Entry 1OX0 (X-ray diffraction, 1.30 A resolution); this record covers chain A.

# Chain A
Name: Beta ketoacyl-acyl carrier protein synthase
Organism: Streptococcus pneumoniae
Notes: EC 2.3.1.41
Reference sequence: Q9FBC2 (Q9FBC2_STRPN); residues 1-411 here correspond to UniProt positions 4-414 (UniProt number = residue number + 3)
Sequence (430 residues; numbered -19 to 411; 1 number in that range is skipped by the numbering (no residue carries it; nothing is unmodelled there); the number before each row is that of its first residue; numbers below 1 keep their minus sign (Gly-19 is residue -19)):
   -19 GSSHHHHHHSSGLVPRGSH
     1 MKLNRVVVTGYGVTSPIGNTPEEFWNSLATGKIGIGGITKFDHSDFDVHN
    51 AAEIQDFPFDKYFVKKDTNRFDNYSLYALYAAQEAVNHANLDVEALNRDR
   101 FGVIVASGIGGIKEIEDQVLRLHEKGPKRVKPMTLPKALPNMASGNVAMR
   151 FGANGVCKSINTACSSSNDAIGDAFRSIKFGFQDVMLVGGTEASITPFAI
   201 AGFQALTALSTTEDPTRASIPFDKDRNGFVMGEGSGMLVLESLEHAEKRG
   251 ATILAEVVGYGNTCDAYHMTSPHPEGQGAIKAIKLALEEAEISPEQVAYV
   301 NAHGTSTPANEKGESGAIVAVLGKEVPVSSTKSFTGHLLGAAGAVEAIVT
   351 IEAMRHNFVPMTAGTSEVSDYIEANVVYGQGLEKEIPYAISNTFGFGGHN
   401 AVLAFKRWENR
Disordered / not traced: -19 to -6, 410-411
Sequence notes: cloning artifact (-19 to -1)
Bound ions: Mg2+: Asn301, Ala302, Glu346, Ser391, Asn392
What the authors report for this chain:
  - catalytic residues: Cys164, Phe229, His303, His337, Phe396
  - contacts within the chain: Lys332-Glu346 (salt bridge), His303-Lys332, Lys332-His337, Cys164-His337 (hydrogen bond)
  - Mg2+ coordination: Asn301, Ala302, Glu346, Ser391, Asn392
  - self-association interface (contacts with another copy of this molecule): Phe180, Phe182
  - catalytic residues: Lys332 (proposed by the authors, not directly observed)

# Overview
Asn301, Ala302, Glu346, Ser391 and Asn392 form the Mg2+ site. From the paper: catalytic residues Cys164,
Phe229 and His303 among others; Mg2+ coordination by Asn301, Ala302 and Glu346 among others.
Chain A is Beta ketoacyl-acyl carrier protein synthase (Streptococcus pneumoniae); the structure, The crystal
structure of beta-ketoacyl-[acyl carrier protein] synthase II from Streptococcus pneumoniae, was determined by
X-ray diffraction, deposited together with 1OXH.
